Entry 2P49 (X-ray diffraction, 1.38 A resolution); this record covers chains A and B.

# Chain A
Molecule: Ribonuclease pancreatic
Organism: Bos taurus
Notes: EC 3.1.27.5
UniProt: P61823 (RNAS1_BOVIN); residues 1-124 here correspond to UniProt positions 27-150 (UniProt number = residue number + 26)
Sequence (124 residues; row label = number of the first residue in the row):
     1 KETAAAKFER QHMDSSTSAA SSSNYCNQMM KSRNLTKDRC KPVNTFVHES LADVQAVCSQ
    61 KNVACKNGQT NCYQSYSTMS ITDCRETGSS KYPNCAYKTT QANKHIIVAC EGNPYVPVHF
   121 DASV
Disordered / not traced: 1, 18-21
Disulfides: Cys26-Cys84, Cys40-Cys95, Cys58-Cys110, Cys65-Cys72
Swiss-Prot annotation at these positions:
  - active site: His12 (Proton acceptor), His119 (Proton donor)
  - binding site (substrate): Lys7, Arg10, Lys41 to Thr45, Lys66, Arg85
  - glycosylation: Lys1 (N-linked (Glc) (glycation) lysine), Lys7 (N-linked (Glc) (glycation) lysine), Asn34 (N-linked (GlcNAc...) asparagine), Lys37 (N-linked (Glc) (glycation) lysine), Lys41 (N-linked (Glc) (glycation) lysine)
What the authors report for this chain:
  - contacts within the chain: Lys61-Tyr76 (hydrophobic contact)

# Chain B
Molecule: Antibody cab-RN05
Organism: Camelus dromedarius
Notes: fragment: truncated at residue 121; antibody fragment or engineered binder
Sequence (123 residues; numbered -1 to 121; the number before each row is that of its first residue; numbers below 1 keep their minus sign (Gly-1 is residue -1)):
    -1 GSQVQLVESG GGLVQAGGSL RLSCAASGYA YTYIYMGWFR QAPGKEREGV AAMDSGGGGT
    59 LYADSVKGRF TISRDKGKNT VYLQMDSLKP EDTATYYCAA GGYELRDRTY GQWGQGTQVT
   119 VSS
Disulfides: Cys22-Cys96
What the authors report for this chain:
  - mutagenesis - G26A: unchanged binding to Ribonuclease pancreatic (chain A)

# How chain A and chain B interact
Residue-residue contacts (29):
  Gln60(A) with Tyr27(B), hydrogen bond (backbone-side chain)
  Lys61(A) with Tyr27(B); Tyr29(B)
  Asn62(A) with Tyr27(B), hydrogen bond (backbone-side chain); Tyr31(B); Ile32(B), hydrogen bond (side chain-backbone); Gly99(B)
  Val63(A) with Ile32(B)
  Ala64(A) with Ile32(B)
  Gly68(A) with Tyr101(B)
  Gln69(A) with Tyr101(B); Arg104(B)
  Thr70(A) with Ile32(B); Tyr33(B); Gly99(B); Gly100(B), hydrogen bond (side chain-backbone); Tyr101(B)
  Asn71(A) with Gly99(B); Gly100(B); Thr107(B)
  Tyr73(A) with Gly99(B), hydrogen bond (side chain-backbone)
  Tyr76(A) with Tyr29(B)
  Cys110(A) with Thr107(B)
  Glu111(A) with Arg106(B), salt bridge
  Gly112(A) with Arg106(B), hydrogen bond (backbone-backbone)
  Tyr115(A) with Gly99(B), hydrogen bond (side chain-backbone); Thr107(B), hydrogen bond (side chain-backbone); Tyr108(B); Gly109(B)
Other interface residues (no listed pair), chain B (14 interface residues in all): Thr30
From the paper, about this interface:
  - pairs named by the authors: Tyr27(B)-Asn62(A) (hydrogen bond), Tyr27(B)-Gln60(A) (hydrogen bond)
  - interface residues, chain B: Ile32(B)
  - hot spots on chain B (mutagenesis) - Y27A (1.7 kcal/mol): decreased binding to Ribonuclease pancreatic (chain A)
  - hot spots on chain B (mutagenesis) - Y31A (greater than 40 uM), I32A (Kd 40 uM): abolished binding to Ribonuclease pancreatic (chain A)

# Overview
Chain A and chain B form an interface of 15 and 14 residues respectively; the contacts include 8 hydrogen
bonds and 1 salt bridge. Among the polar pairs are Glu111(A)-Arg106(B), Gln60(A)-Tyr27(B) and
Asn62(A)-Tyr27(B). The authors report hydrogen bonds between Tyr27(B) and Asn62(A) and Tyr27(B) and Gln60(A).
The paper reports that Y31A and I32A of chain B abolish binding to Ribonuclease pancreatic (chain A); the
interface residue Ile32(B); 4 substitutions were tested in all.
Chain A is Ribonuclease pancreatic (Bos taurus) and chain B is Antibody cab-RN05 (Camelus dromedarius); the
structure, Complex of a camelid single-domain vhh antibody fragment with RNASE A at 1.4A resolution: native
mono_1 ..., was determined by X-ray diffraction.
